PDB entry 3VW3 | X-ray diffraction, 2.50 A resolution | chains H and A of the 4 polymer chains in the assembly

== Chain H ==
Molecule: Anti-(6-4) photoproduct antibody 64M-5 Fab (heavy chain)
From: Mus musculus
Notes: antibody fragment or engineered binder
Chain sequence (220 residues; each row starts with the number of its first residue; note: 15 numbers in that range are skipped by the numbering (no residue carries them; nothing is unmodelled there); a row labelled like 82A-82C holds insertion residues (82A, then the next letters in order)):
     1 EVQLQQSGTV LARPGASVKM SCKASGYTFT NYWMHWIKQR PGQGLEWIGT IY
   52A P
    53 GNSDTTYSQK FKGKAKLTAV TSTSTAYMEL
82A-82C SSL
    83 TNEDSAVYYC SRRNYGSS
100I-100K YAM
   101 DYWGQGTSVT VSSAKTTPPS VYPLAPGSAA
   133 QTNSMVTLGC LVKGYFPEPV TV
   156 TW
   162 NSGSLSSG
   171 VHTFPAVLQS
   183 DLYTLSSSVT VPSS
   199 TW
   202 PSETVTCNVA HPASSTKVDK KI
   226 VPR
Unresolved in the structure: 135, 193-195
Disulfide bonds: Cys22-Cys92, Cys142-Cys208
Residues lining bound ligands: cobalt hexammine(III) (NCO): Asp56, Thr57, Thr58

== Chain A ==
Molecule: 18-nt DNA strand
Sequence (18 nucleotides; row label = number of the first residue in the row):
     1 GCGAGTGAXX ATGGACGG
Modified residues: 64T (5-hydroxy-thymidine-5'-monophosphate) at position 9; 5PY (1-(2'-deoxy-5'-O-phosphono-beta-D-erythro-pentofuranosyl)-5-methylpyrimidin-2(1h)-one) at position 10

== How chain H and chain A interact ==
Pairs across the interface (12; chain H residue first):
  Trp33(H) with 64T_9(A), base contact; 5PY_10(A), base contact
  His35(H) with 5PY_10(A), base contact
  Thr50(H) with 5PY_10(A), sugar contact
  Thr58(H) with 5PY_10(A), phosphate contact; DA11(A), hydrogen bond to the phosphate
  Arg95(H) with 64T_9(A), base contact; 5PY_10(A), base contact
  Asn96(H) with 64T_9(A), base contact
  Tyr97(H) with 64T_9(A), base contact
  Tyr100I(H) with DA8(A), stacking on the base; 64T_9(A), base contact
Interface residues without a listed pair, chain H (9 interface residues in all): Ala100J

== In short ==
9 residues of chain H and 4 residues of chain A are in contact; the contacts include 1 hydrogen bond and 1
aromatic stacking contact. The hydrogen-bonded pair is Thr58(H)-DA11(A). Chain H binds cobalt hexammine(III).
Here chain H is Anti-(6-4) photoproduct antibody 64M-5 Fab (heavy chain) (Mus musculus) and chain A is an
18-nt DNA strand. Entry 3VW3 (Antibody 64M-5 Fab in complex with a double-stranded DNA (6-4) photoproduct) was
determined by X-ray diffraction.
